1APZ - chains B and C of the 4 polymer chains in the assembly; structure by X-ray diffraction, 2.30 A resolution.

Chain B:
Protein: Aspartylglucosaminidase
From: Homo sapiens
Notes: EC 3.5.1.26
UniProtKB: P20933 (ASPG_HUMAN); residues 183-323 here correspond to UniProt positions 206-346 (UniProt number = residue number + 23)
Amino-acid sequence (141 residues; row label = number of the first residue in the row):
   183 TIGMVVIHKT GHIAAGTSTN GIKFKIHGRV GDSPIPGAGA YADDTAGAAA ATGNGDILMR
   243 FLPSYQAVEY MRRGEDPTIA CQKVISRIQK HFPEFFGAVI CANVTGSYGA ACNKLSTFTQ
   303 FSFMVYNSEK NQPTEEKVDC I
Cystine bridges: Cys263-Cys283, Cys294-Cys322
Glycans and other covalent adducts: N-acetylglucosamine (NAG) linked to Asn285
Ligand contacts: aspartic acid (ASP): Thr183, Thr201, Gly203, Ile204, Arg211, Gly213, Asp214, Ser215, Thr234, Gly235, Asn236, Gly237, Phe278
Curated features (UniProtKB/Swiss-Prot):
  - active site: Thr183 (Nucleophile)
  - binding site (substrate): Arg211 to Asp214, Thr234 to Gly237
  - glycosylation: Asn285 (N-linked (GlcNAc...) asparagine)

Chain C:
Protein: Aspartylglucosaminidase
From: Homo sapiens
Notes: EC 3.5.1.26
UniProtKB: P20933 (ASPG_HUMAN); residues 1-162 here correspond to UniProt positions 24-185 (UniProt number = residue number + 23)
Amino-acid sequence (162 residues; each row starts with the number of its first residue):
     1 SSPLPLVVNT WPFKNATEAA WRALASGGSA LDAVESGCAM CEREQCDGSV GFGGSPDELG
    61 ETTLDAMIMD GTTMDVGAVG DLRRIKNAIG VARKVLEHTT HTLLVGESAT TFAQSMGFIN
   121 EDLSTSASQA LHSDWLARNC QPNYWRNVIP DPSKYCGPYK PP
Not modelled in the structure: 1
Cystine bridges: Cys41-Cys46, Cys140-Cys156
Glycans and other covalent adducts: N-acetylglucosamine (NAG) linked to Asn15
Curated features (UniProtKB/Swiss-Prot):
  - modified residue: Ser1 (Blocked amino end (Ser))
  - glycosylation: Asn15 (N-linked (GlcNAc...) asparagine)

Chain B / chain C interface:
Residue-residue contacts (24):
  Lys207(B) - His101(C)
  Ile208(B) - Thr99(C)
  Ile208(B) - His101(C)  hydrogen bond (backbone-side chain)
  His209(B) - Ser108(C)  hydrogen bond
  Gly210(B) - Leu104(C)
  Gly210(B) - Val105(C)  hydrogen bond (backbone-backbone)
  Gly210(B) - Ser108(C)
  Arg211(B) - His101(C)
  Arg211(B) - Leu103(C)
  Arg211(B) - Leu104(C)
  Val212(B) - Leu103(C)  hydrogen bond (backbone-backbone)
  Val212(B) - Val105(C)  hydrophobic
  Asp238(B) - Thr100(C)
  Asp238(B) - His101(C)  salt bridge
  Asp238(B) - Thr102(C)  hydrogen bond (backbone-side chain)
  Met241(B) - Thr102(C)
  Arg242(B) - Met74(C)
  Arg242(B) - Asp75(C)  salt bridge
  Arg242(B) - Val76(C)
  Arg242(B) - Thr100(C)
  Arg242(B) - Thr102(C)  hydrogen bond
  Phe243(B) - Met74(C)  hydrophobic
  His273(B) - Met74(C)
  Phe274(B) - Thr73(C)
Interface residues without a listed pair, chain B (13 interface residues in all): Ile204

Summary:
The interface between chain B and chain C involves 13 residues on one side and 12 on the other, with 6
hydrogen bonds and 2 salt bridges. Among the polar pairs are Asp238(B)-His101(C), Arg242(B)-Asp75(C) and
Ile208(B)-His101(C). Bound to chain B: aspartic acid.
Chain B is Aspartylglucosaminidase and chain C is Aspartylglucosaminidase, both from Homo sapiens; the
structure, Human aspartylglucosaminidase complex with reaction product, was determined by X-ray diffraction,
deposited together with 1APY.
